Entry 4NXN (X-ray diffraction, 3.54 A resolution); this record covers chains A and I of the 21 polymer chains in the assembly.

# Chain A
Molecule: 16S rRNA
From: Thermus thermophilus
Sequence (1522 nucleotides; numbered 0 to 1544 plus 19 insertion-coded residues; 42 numbers in that range are skipped by the numbering (no residue carries them; nothing is unmodelled there); the number before each row is that of its first residue; a row labelled like 190A-190L holds insertion residues (190A, then the next letters in order); numbering starts at 0):
     0 UUUGUUGGAG AGUUUGAUCC UGGCUCAGGG UGAACGCUGG CGGCGUGCCU AAGACAUGCA
    60 AGUCGUGCGG G
    73 CCGCGGGGUU UU
    88 ACUCCG
    95 UGGUC
   101 AGCGGCGGAC GGGUGAGUAA CGCGUGGGU
  129A G
   130 ACCUACCCGG AAGAGGGGGA CAACCCGGGG AAACUCGGGC UAAUCCCCCA UGUGGACCCG
   190 C
190A-190L CCCUUGGGGUGU
   191 GUCCAAAGGG CUUU
   216 GCCCGCUUCC GGAUGGGCCC GCGUCCCAUC AGCUAGUUGG UGGGGUAAUG GCCCACCAAG
   276 GCGACGACGG GUAGCCGGUC UGAGAGGAUG GCCGGCCACA GGGGCACUGA GACACGGGCC
   336 CCACUCCUAC GGGAGGCAGC AGUUAGGAAU CUUCCGCAAU GGGCGCAAGC CUGACGGAGC
   396 GACGCCGCUU GGAGGAAGAA GCCCUUCGGG GUGUAAACUC CUGAA
   442 CCCGGGACGA AACCCCCGAC GA
   474 GGGGACUGAC GGUACCGGG
   494 GUAAUAGCGC CGGCCAACUC CGUGCCAGCA GCCGCGGUAA UACGGAGGGC GCGAGCGUUA
   554 CCCGGAUUCA CUGGGCGUAA AGGGCGUGUA GGCGGCCUGG GGCGUCCCAU GUGAAAGACC
   614 ACGGCUCAAC CGUGGGGGAG CGUGGGAUAC GCUCAGGCUA GACGGUGGGA GAGGGUGGUG
   674 GAAUUCCCGG AGUAGCGGUG AAAUGCGCAG AUACCGGGAG GAACGCCGAU GGCGAAGGCA
   734 GCCACCUGGU CCACCCGUGA CGCUGAGGCG CGAAAGCGUG GGGAGCAAAC CGGAUUAGAU
   794 ACCCGGGUAG UCCACGCCCU AAACGAUGCG CGCUAGGUCU CUGGGUCU
   848 CCUGGGGGCC GAAGCUAACG CGUUAAGCGC GCCGCCUGGG GAGUACGGCC GCAAGGCUGA
   908 AACUCAAAGG AAUUGACGGG GGCCCGCACA AGCGGUGGAG CAUGUGGUUU AAUUCGAAGX
   968 AACGCGAAGA ACCUUACCAG GCCUUGACAU GCUAGG
 1003A G
  1004 AACCCGGGUG AAAGCCUGGG GUGCCCC
1030A-1030D GCGA
  1031 GGGGAGCCCU AGCACAGGUG CUGCAUGGCC GUCGUCAGCU CGUGCCGUGA GGUGUUGGGU
  1091 UAAGUCCCGC AACGAGCGCA ACCCCCGCCG UUAGUUGCCA GCGGUUCGGC CGGGCACUCU
  1151 AACGGGACUG CCCGCGAAA
  1171 GCGGGAGGAA GGAGGGGACG ACGUCUGGUC AGCAUGGCCC UUACGGCCUG GGCGACACAC
  1231 GUGCUACAAU GCCCACUACA AAGCGAUGCC ACCCGGCAAC GGGGAGCUAA UCGCAAAAAG
  1291 GUGGGCCCAG UUCGGAUUGG GGUCUGCAAC CCGACCCCAU GAAGCCGGAA UCGCUAGUAA
  1351 UCGCGGAUCA G
 1361A C
  1362 CAUGCCGCGG UGAAUACGUU CCCGGGCCUU GUACACACXG CCXGUXACGC CAUGGGAGCG
  1422 GGCUCUACCC GAAGUCGCCG GG
  1446 AGCCUACGGG
  1459 CAGGCGCCGA GGGUAGGGCC CGUGACUGGG GCGAAGUCGU AACAAGGUAG CUGUACCGGA
  1519 AGGUGCGGCU GGAUCCACUC CUUUCU
Not modelled in the structure: 0-4, 1534-1538
Modified residues: PSU (pseudouridine-5'-monophosphate) at position 516, M2G (N2-dimethylguanosine-5'-monophosphate) at position 966, 5MC (5-methylcytidine-5'-monophosphate) at position 967, 2MG (2N-methylguanosine-5'-monophosphate) at position 1207, 5MC (5-methylcytidine-5'-monophosphate) at position 1400, 4OC (4n,o2'-methylcytidine-5'-monophosphate) at position 1402, 5MC (5-methylcytidine-5'-monophosphate) at position 1404, 5MC (5-methylcytidine-5'-monophosphate) at position 1407, UR3 (3-methyluridine-5'-monophoshate) at position 1498, MA6 (6N-dimethyladenosine-5'-monophoshate) at position 1518, MA6 (6N-dimethyladenosine-5'-monophoshate) at position 1519, PSU (pseudouridine-5'-monophosphate) at position 1540, PSU (pseudouridine-5'-monophosphate) at position 1541
Metal / ion sites: Mg2+ site 1 near U5 (its only coordinating residue here); Mg2+ site 2: G11, G22; Mg2+ site 3 near G21 (its only coordinating residue here); Mg2+ site 4: C48, G115; Mg2+ site 5 near A53 (its only coordinating residue here); Mg2+ site 6: A59, U387; Mg2+ site 7: G61, U62; Mg2+ site 8: G97, U98; Mg2+ site 9 near G107 (its only coordinating residue here); Mg2+ site 10 near G117 (its only coordinating residue here); Mg2+ site 11: C121, G124, U125; Mg2+ site 12 near U129 (its only coordinating residue here); 101 more Mg2+ sites not listed
Ligand contacts: streptomycin (SRY): U12, U14, C526, G527, C912, A913, A914, A915, C1490, G1491

# Chain I
Name: ribosomal protein S9
From: Thermus thermophilus
UniProt: P80374 (RS9_THET8); residue numbers follow UniProt; this construct covers 1-128
Sequence (128 residues; row label = number of the first residue in the row):
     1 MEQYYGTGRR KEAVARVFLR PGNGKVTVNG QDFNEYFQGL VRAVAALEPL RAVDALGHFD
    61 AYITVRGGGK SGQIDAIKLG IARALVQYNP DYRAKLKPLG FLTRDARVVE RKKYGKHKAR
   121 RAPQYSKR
Not modelled in the structure: 1

# Chain A / chain I interface
Residue-residue contacts (111):
  G942(A) / Gln-124(I)  base contact
  U943(A) / Gln-124(I)  sugar contact
  5MC_967(A) / Arg-128(I)  hydrogen bond to the phosphate
  A968(A) / Arg-128(I)  salt bridge to the phosphate
  C1116(A) / Val-108(I)  sugar contact
  G1117(A) / Arg-104(I)  hydrogen bond to the phosphate
  C1118(A) / Arg-9(I)  salt bridge to the phosphate
  C1118(A) / Arg-83(I)  hydrogen bond to the phosphate
  C1118(A) / Arg-104(I)  salt bridge to the phosphate
  C1119(A) / Arg-9(I)  salt bridge to the phosphate
  C1119(A) / Arg-83(I)  salt bridge to the phosphate
  G1127(A) / Arg-16(I)  hydrogen bond to the sugar
  C1128(A) / Arg-16(I)  salt bridge to the phosphate
  C1128(A) / Tyr-62(I)  phosphate contact
  C1128(A) / Arg-66(I)  salt bridge to the phosphate
  C1129(A) / Tyr-62(I)  phosphate contact
  A1130(A) / Gln-3(I)  hydrogen bond to the sugar
  A1130(A) / Phe-18(I)  sugar contact
  G1131(A) / Glu-2(I)  phosphate contact
  G1131(A) / Arg-20(I)  salt bridge to the phosphate
  C1147(A) / Tyr-5(I)  hydrogen bond to the sugar
  C1147(A) / Arg-16(I)  hydrogen bond to the base
  U1148(A) / Thr-7(I)  phosphate contact
  U1148(A) / Arg-9(I)  salt bridge to the phosphate
  U1148(A) / Val-14(I)  sugar contact
  U1148(A) / Arg-16(I)  sugar contact
  C1149(A) / Arg-9(I)  salt bridge to the phosphate
  C1149(A) / Val-14(I)  phosphate contact
  G1178(A) / Arg-93(I)  salt bridge to the phosphate
  G1178(A) / Lys-97(I)  salt bridge to the phosphate
  A1179(A) / Arg-93(I)  salt bridge to the phosphate
  A1179(A) / Lys-97(I)  salt bridge to the phosphate
  A1179(A) / Leu-102(I)  sugar contact
  A1179(A) / Thr-103(I)  phosphate contact
  A1179(A) / Arg-104(I)  sugar contact
  A1180(A) / Thr-103(I)  hydrogen bond to the phosphate
  G1186(A) / Lys-113(I)  hydrogen bond to the phosphate
  G1186(A) / Arg-120(I)  salt bridge to the phosphate
  G1187(A) / Arg-111(I)  phosphate contact
  G1187(A) / Lys-113(I)  salt bridge to the phosphate
  A1188(A) / Tyr-114(I)  hydrogen bond to the phosphate
  G1231(A) / Ser-126(I)  hydrogen bond to the phosphate
  G1231(A) / Lys-127(I)  phosphate contact
  U1232(A) / Gln-124(I)  hydrogen bond to the phosphate
  U1232(A) / Tyr-125(I)  phosphate contact
  U1232(A) / Ser-126(I)  hydrogen bond to the phosphate
  G1233(A) / His-117(I)  salt bridge to the phosphate
  G1233(A) / Pro-123(I)  phosphate contact
  G1233(A) / Gln-124(I)  hydrogen bond to the phosphate
  A1248(A) / Tyr-36(I)  sugar contact
  A1248(A) / Lys-70(I)  sugar contact
  C1249(A) / Tyr-36(I)  hydrogen bond to the sugar
  C1249(A) / Gly-68(I)  sugar contact
  C1249(A) / Lys-70(I)  base contact
  C1249(A) / Gln-73(I)  hydrogen bond to the sugar
  A1250(A) / Glu-12(I)  hydrogen bond to the sugar
  A1250(A) / Gly-67(I)  sugar contact
  A1250(A) / Gly-68(I)  sugar contact
  A1251(A) / Glu-12(I)  sugar contact
  G1290(A) / Leu-40(I)  sugar contact
  G1291(A) / Gln-38(I)  hydrogen bond to the sugar
  G1291(A) / Gly-39(I)  sugar contact
  U1292(A) / Gln-38(I)  sugar contact
  C1342(A) / Gln-124(I)  sugar contact
  C1342(A) / Tyr-125(I)  sugar contact
  G1343(A) / Arg-121(I)  hydrogen bond to the sugar
  G1343(A) / Ala-122(I)  hydrogen bond to the sugar
  G1343(A) / Tyr-125(I)  phosphate contact
  C1344(A) / Lys-116(I)  salt bridge to the phosphate
  C1344(A) / Arg-120(I)  sugar contact
  C1344(A) / Ala-122(I)  phosphate contact
  U1345(A) / Arg-120(I)  salt bridge to the phosphate
  A1346(A) / Arg-120(I)  salt bridge to the phosphate
  G1347(A) / Arg-10(I)  hydrogen bond to the base
  G1347(A) / Arg-107(I)  phosphate contact
  G1347(A) / Val-108(I)  sugar contact
  G1347(A) / Val-109(I)  phosphate contact
  G1347(A) / Glu-110(I)  hydrogen bond to the phosphate
  U1348(A) / Val-109(I)  phosphate contact
  U1348(A) / Glu-110(I)  hydrogen bond to the phosphate
  U1348(A) / Arg-120(I)  phosphate contact
  A1349(A) / Lys-118(I)  phosphate contact
  A1349(A) / Arg-120(I)  phosphate contact
  A1349(A) / Arg-121(I)  hydrogen bond to the phosphate
  A1350(A) / Lys-118(I)  salt bridge to the phosphate
  A1350(A) / Arg-121(I)  salt bridge to the phosphate
  U1351(A) / Lys-118(I)  base contact
  C1366(A) / His-117(I)  phosphate contact
  C1367(A) / Lys-112(I)  salt bridge to the phosphate
  C1367(A) / Tyr-114(I)  phosphate contact
  C1367(A) / Gly-115(I)  hydrogen bond to the phosphate
  C1367(A) / Lys-116(I)  phosphate contact
  G1368(A) / Arg-111(I)  salt bridge to the phosphate
  G1368(A) / Lys-112(I)  salt bridge to the phosphate
  G1368(A) / Lys-113(I)  phosphate contact
  G1368(A) / Tyr-114(I)  hydrogen bond to the phosphate
  C1369(A) / Arg-111(I)  phosphate contact
  C1369(A) / Lys-112(I)  hydrogen bond to the phosphate
  G1370(A) / Glu-12(I)  sugar contact
  G1370(A) / Val-109(I)  phosphate contact
  G1371(A) / Lys-11(I)  phosphate contact
  G1371(A) / Gly-68(I)  sugar contact
  G1371(A) / Gly-69(I)  phosphate contact
  G1371(A) / Val-109(I)  phosphate contact
  U1372(A) / Lys-11(I)  salt bridge to the phosphate
  U1372(A) / Gly-69(I)  phosphate contact
  U1372(A) / Lys-70(I)  phosphate contact
  U1372(A) / Ser-71(I)  hydrogen bond to the phosphate
  U1372(A) / Gly-72(I)  hydrogen bond to the phosphate
  G1373(A) / Lys-11(I)  hydrogen bond to the base
  G1373(A) / Ser-71(I)  hydrogen bond to the phosphate
Also at the interface, not in a pair above, chain A (55 interface residues in all): G941, M2G_966, C1189, C1230, U1341
Also at the interface, not in a pair above, chain I (56 interface residues in all): Arg-42, Thr-64, Ala-106, Ala-119

# Overview
55 residues of chain A face 56 of chain I across their interface, with 31 hydrogen bonds and 26 salt bridges.
Polar contacts include C1147(A)/Arg-16(I), G1347(A)/Arg-10(I) and G1373(A)/Lys-11(I). Chain A binds
streptomycin. G11(A) and G22(A) form the Mg2+ site 2.
Chain A is 16S rRNA and chain I is ribosomal protein S9, both from Thermus thermophilus; the structure,
Crystal Structure of the 30S ribosomal subunit from a GidB (RsmG) mutant of Thermus thermophilus (HB8) ...,
was determined by X-ray diffraction.
